Entry 8DP3 (X-ray diffraction, 1.91 A resolution); this record covers chains H and R of the 3 polymer chains in the assembly.

Chain H:
Molecule: Fab BL3-6 Heavy Chain
Source organism: synthetic construct
Notes: antibody fragment or engineered binder
Sequence (256 residues; row label = number of the first residue in the row; numbers below 1 keep their minus sign (Met-22 is residue -22)):
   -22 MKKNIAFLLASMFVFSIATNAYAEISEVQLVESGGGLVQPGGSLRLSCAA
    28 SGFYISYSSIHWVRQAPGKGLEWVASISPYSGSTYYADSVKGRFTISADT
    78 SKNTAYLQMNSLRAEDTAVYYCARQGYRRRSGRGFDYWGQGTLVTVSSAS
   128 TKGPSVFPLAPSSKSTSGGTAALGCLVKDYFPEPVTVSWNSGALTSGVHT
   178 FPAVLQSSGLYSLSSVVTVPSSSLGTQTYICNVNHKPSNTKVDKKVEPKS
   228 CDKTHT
Unresolved in the structure: -22 to 2, 229-233
Disulfide bonds: Cys25-Cys99, Cys152-Cys208

Chain R:
Molecule: 90-nt RNA strand
Notes: fragment: 5' cloverleaf-like RNA domain
Sequence (90 nucleotides; numbered 1 to 90; the number before each row is that of its first residue):
     1 GGUAAAACAGCCUGUGGGUGAAACACACCCACAGGGCCCAUUGGGCGCUA
    51 GCACUCUGGUAUCACCGUACCUUUGUGCGCCUGUUUUACC
From the paper describing this entry:
  - contacts within the chain: G10-G47 (pi stacking), C11-C46 (pi stacking), A40-C56 (hydrogen bond), A40-U73 (hydrogen bond), A40-U57, A40-U74, C39-U41 (pi stacking), U49-G51 (hydrogen bond), U49-C78 (hydrogen bond), A50-G51 (hydrogen bond), G51-C78 (hydrogen bond), U55-U74 (hydrogen bond), C56-U73 (hydrogen bond), U57-U72 (hydrogen bond), U62-G67, C38-U74 (hydrogen bond), G44-G75 (hydrogen bond), C29-G83 (hydrogen bond)
  - mutagenesis - A40U (3.10 +/- 0.22 uM): unchanged binding to 3Cpro
  - mutagenesis - A40U: decreased binding to PCBP2

How chain H and chain R interact:
Contacting residue pairs (22):
  Tyr34(H) with A21(R), stacking on the base
  His38(H) with A23(R), base contact
  Ser55(H) with C24(R), base contact
  Pro56(H) with A22(R), sugar contact; A23(R), phosphate contact; C24(R), hydrogen bond to the base
  Tyr57(H) with A21(R), hydrogen bond to the sugar; A22(R), stacking on the base; A25(R), base contact
  Ser58(H) with C24(R), hydrogen bond to the base; A25(R), base contact
  Ser60(H) with C24(R), hydrogen bond to the base
  Tyr62(H) with C24(R), sugar contact
  Gln102(H) with A23(R), hydrogen bond to the base
  Tyr104(H) with A21(R), base contact; A22(R), phosphate contact
  Arg105(H) with U19(R), salt bridge to the phosphate; G20(R), salt bridge to the phosphate; A22(R), hydrogen bond to the phosphate
  Arg106(H) with U19(R), hydrogen bond to the phosphate; G20(R), salt bridge to the phosphate
  Arg110(H) with A23(R), hydrogen bond to the sugar
Other interface residues (no listed pair), chain H (15 interface residues in all): Ser36, Gly103

Summary:
15 residues of chain H and 7 residues of chain R are in contact; the contacts include 8 hydrogen bonds, 3 salt
bridges and 2 aromatic stacking contacts. Polar pairs include Pro56(H)-C24(R), Ser58(H)-C24(R) and
Ser60(H)-C24(R). From the paper: A40U of chain R reduces binding to PCBP2; contacts within the chain involving
G10(R), G47(R) and C11(R) among others.
Chain H is Fab BL3-6 Heavy Chain (synthetic construct) and chain R is a 90-nt RNA strand; the structure,
Crystal structure of coxsackievirus B3 cloverleaf RNA replication element, was determined by X-ray
diffraction.
